PDB entry 1RPS | X-ray diffraction, 2.11 A resolution | chains A and C of the 4 polymer chains in the assembly

# Chain A (and C)
Name: Hemoglobin alpha chain
Source organism: Homo sapiens
Notes: chain C of this document is another copy of the same molecule, construct and numbering; everything in this record applies to it too
Reference sequence: P69905 (HBA_HUMAN); numbering as in UniProt (aligned over 1-141)
Amino-acid sequence (141 residues; numbered 1 to 141; the number before each row is that of its first residue):
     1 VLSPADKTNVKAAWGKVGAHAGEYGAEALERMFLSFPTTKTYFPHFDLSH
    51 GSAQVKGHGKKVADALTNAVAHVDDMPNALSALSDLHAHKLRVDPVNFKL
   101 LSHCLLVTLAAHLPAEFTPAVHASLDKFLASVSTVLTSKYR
Ligand contacts: heme / nitric oxide: Leu-29, Met-32, Thr-39, Tyr-42, Phe-43, His-45, Phe-46, His-58, Lys-61, Val-62, Ala-65, Leu-66, Leu-83, Leu-86, His-87, Leu-91, Val-93, Asn-97, Phe-98, Leu-101, Val-132, Leu-136
UniProt features mapped onto this chain:
  - site: Lys-61 (Not glycated)
  - natural variant: Asp-6 (A6D: In J-Toronto; this construct carries the variant), Ala-13 (A13D: In J-Paris 1/J-Aljezur), Glu-27 (A27E: In Shenyang; this construct carries the variant), Lys-61 (K61N: In Zambia; deletion: In Clinic), Asp-64 (A64D: In Pontoise; this construct carries the variant), Asp-75 (D75A: In Lille; D75G: In Chapel Hill; D75N: In G-Pest), Ala-111 (A111D: In Petah Tikva)

# Interface between chain A and chain C
Pairs across the interface - 4 pairs, chain A then chain C:
  Asp-126(A) / Arg-141(C)  salt bridge
  Lys-127(A) / Arg-141(C)  hydrogen bond (side chain-backbone)
  Arg-141(A) / Asp-126(C)  salt bridge
  Arg-141(A) / Lys-127(C)  hydrogen bond (backbone-side chain)
Other interface residues (no listed pair), chain A (7 interface residues in all): Val-1, Ala-123, Ala-130, Ser-138
Other interface residues (no listed pair), chain C (5 interface residues in all): Val-1, Ala-130

# Overview
7 residues of chain A and 5 residues of chain C are in contact; the contacts include 2 hydrogen bonds and 2
salt bridges. Among the polar pairs are Asp-126(A)/Arg-141(C) and Lys-127(A)/Arg-141(C). Ligands of chain A:
heme / nitric oxide.
Chain A and chain C are both Hemoglobin alpha chain (Homo sapiens); the structure, Crystallographic Analysis
of the Interaction of Nitric Oxide with Quaternary-T Human Hemoglobin. Hemoglobin exposed to NO ..., was
determined by X-ray diffraction (same publication as 1RQA, 1RQ3 and 1RQ4).
